Entry 7XFM (electron microscopy, 3.10 A resolution); this record covers chains C and J of the 11 polymer chains in the assembly.

# Chain C
Name: Histone H2A type 1
Source organism: Xenopus laevis
Reference sequence: P06897 (H2A1_XENLA); residues 0-129 here correspond to UniProt positions 1-130 (UniProt number = residue number + 1)
Amino-acid sequence (130 residues; row label = number of the first residue in the row; numbering starts at 0):
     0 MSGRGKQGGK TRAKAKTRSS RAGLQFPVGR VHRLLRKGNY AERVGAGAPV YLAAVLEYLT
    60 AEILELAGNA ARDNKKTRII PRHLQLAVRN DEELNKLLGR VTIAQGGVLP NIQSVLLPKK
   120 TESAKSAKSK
Disordered / not traced: 0-13, 118-129
Construct notes: conflict Arg99 (Gly100 in P06897)
UniProt features mapped onto this chain:
  - modified residue: Ser1 (N-acetylserine), Lys5 (N6-(2-hydroxyisobutyryl)lysine), Lys9 (N6-(2-hydroxyisobutyryl)lysine), Lys36 (N6-(2-hydroxyisobutyryl)lysine), Lys74 (N6-(2-hydroxyisobutyryl)lysine), Lys75 (N6-(2-hydroxyisobutyryl)lysine), Lys95 (N6-(2-hydroxyisobutyryl)lysine), Gln104 (N5-methylglutamine), Lys118 (N6-(2-hydroxyisobutyryl)lysine)
  - cross-link (Glycyl lysine isopeptide (Lys-Gly)): Lys13 (interchain with G-Cter in ubiquitin), Lys15 (interchain with G-Cter in ubiquitin), Lys119 (interchain with G-Cter in ubiquitin)

# Chain J
Molecule: 152-nt DNA strand
Source organism: Xenopus laevis
Sequence (152 nucleotides; row label = number of the first residue in the row; numbers below 1 keep their minus sign (DC-74 is residue -74)):
   -74 CCTGGAGAAT CCCGGTGCCG AGGCCGCTCA ATTGGTCGTA GACAGCTCTA GCACCGCTTA
   -14 AACGCACGTA CGCGCTGTCC CCCGCGTTTT AACCGCCAAG GGGATTACTC CCTAGTCTCC
    46 AGGCACGCGT CAGATATATA CATCCTGTGC AT
Disordered / not traced: -74 to -73, 61-77

# Chain C / chain J interface
Residue-residue contacts (12):
  Arg29(C) - DC49(J)  salt bridge to the phosphate
  Arg42(C) - DT38(J)  sugar contact
  Arg42(C) - DA39(J)  phosphate contact
  Val43(C) - DT38(J)  sugar contact
  Val43(C) - DA39(J)  hydrogen bond to the phosphate
  Gly44(C) - DT38(J)  phosphate contact
  Ala45(C) - DT38(J)  hydrogen bond to the phosphate
  Lys75(C) - DA59(J)  phosphate contact
  Lys75(C) - DT60(J)  salt bridge to the phosphate
  Thr76(C) - DG58(J)  hydrogen bond to the phosphate
  Thr76(C) - DA59(J)  hydrogen bond to the phosphate
  Arg77(C) - DA59(J)  hydrogen bond to the phosphate
Interface residues without a listed pair, chain C (11 interface residues in all): His31, Glu41, Lys74

# Summary
11 residues of chain C and 6 residues of chain J are in contact, with 5 hydrogen bonds and 2 salt bridges.
Polar pairs include Val43(C)-DA39(J), Ala45(C)-DT38(J) and Thr76(C)-DG58(J).
Here chain C is Histone H2A type 1 and chain J is a 152-nt DNA strand, both from Xenopus laevis. Entry 7XFM
(Structure of nucleosome-AAG complex (A-53I, post-catalytic state)) was determined by electron microscopy
(same publication as 7XFC, 7XFH, 7XFI, 7XFJ, 7XFL and 7XFN).
